7YER - chains C and D of the 5 polymer chains in the assembly; structure by electron microscopy, 3.00 A resolution.

[Chain C (and D)]
Molecule: Polymerase cofactor VP35
Source organism: Ebola virus
Notes: chain D of this document is another copy of the same molecule, construct and numbering; everything in this record applies to it too
Reference sequence: A0A1C4HDK9 (A0A1C4HDK9_9MONO); numbering as in UniProt (aligned over 1-340)
Sequence (340 residues; numbered 1 to 340; the number before each row is that of its first residue):
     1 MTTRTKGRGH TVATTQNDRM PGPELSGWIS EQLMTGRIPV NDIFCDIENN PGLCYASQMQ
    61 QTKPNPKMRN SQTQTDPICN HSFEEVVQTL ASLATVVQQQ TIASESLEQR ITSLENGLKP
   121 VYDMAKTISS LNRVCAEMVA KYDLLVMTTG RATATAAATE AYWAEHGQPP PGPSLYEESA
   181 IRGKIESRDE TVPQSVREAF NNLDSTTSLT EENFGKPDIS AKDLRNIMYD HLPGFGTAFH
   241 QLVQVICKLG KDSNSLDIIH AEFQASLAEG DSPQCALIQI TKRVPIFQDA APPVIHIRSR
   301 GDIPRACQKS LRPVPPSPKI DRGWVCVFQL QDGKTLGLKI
Disordered / not traced: 1-80, 180-340 (chain D: 1-81, 150-340)
Reported in the primary citation:
  - self-association interface (contacts with another copy of this molecule); pairs are residue here / residue on that copy: Arg151-Gln168 (hydrogen bond), Arg151-Pro169 (hydrogen bond), Glu160-Arg151 (hydrogen bond), Leu145

[Interface between chain C and chain D]
Pairs across the interface (13):
  Glu85(C) with Val86(D)
  Gln88(C) with Leu90(D)
  Thr95(C) with Val97(D)
  Ser113(C) with Leu118(D)
  Met124(C) with Ala125(D); Ile128(D), hydrophobic
  Thr127(C) with Ile128(D)
  Leu131(C) with Asn132(D)
  Val134(C) with Val139(D), hydrophobic
  Met138(C) with Val139(D), hydrophobic; Tyr142(D), hydrophobic
  Lys141(C) with Tyr142(D)
  Leu145(C) with Val146(D), hydrophobic
Interface residues without a listed pair, chain C (14 interface residues in all): Gln99, Ile102, Ile128
Interface residues without a listed pair, chain D (14 interface residues in all): Gln100, Glu108, Leu131, Cys135

[Overview]
The chain C/chain D interface involves 14 residues from each chain. From the paper: a self-association
interface involving Leu145(C), Arg151(C) and Glu160(C).
Chain C and chain D are both Polymerase cofactor VP35 (Ebola virus); the structure, The structure of EBOV
L-VP35 complex, was determined by electron microscopy together with 7YES and 7YET from the same study.
